Entry 8UKQ (X-ray diffraction, 3.50 A resolution); this record covers chains R and B of the 13 polymer chains in the assembly.

[Chain R]
Molecule: 9-nt RNA strand
From: synthetic construct
Sequence (9 nucleotides; row label = number of the first residue in the row):
     1 AUCGAGAGG

[Chain B]
Protein: DNA-directed RNA polymerase II subunit RPB2
From: Saccharomyces cerevisiae S288C
Notes: EC 2.7.7.6
Reference sequence: P08518 (RPB2_YEAST); numbering as in UniProt (aligned over 1-1224)
Sequence (1224 residues; row label = number of the first residue in the row):
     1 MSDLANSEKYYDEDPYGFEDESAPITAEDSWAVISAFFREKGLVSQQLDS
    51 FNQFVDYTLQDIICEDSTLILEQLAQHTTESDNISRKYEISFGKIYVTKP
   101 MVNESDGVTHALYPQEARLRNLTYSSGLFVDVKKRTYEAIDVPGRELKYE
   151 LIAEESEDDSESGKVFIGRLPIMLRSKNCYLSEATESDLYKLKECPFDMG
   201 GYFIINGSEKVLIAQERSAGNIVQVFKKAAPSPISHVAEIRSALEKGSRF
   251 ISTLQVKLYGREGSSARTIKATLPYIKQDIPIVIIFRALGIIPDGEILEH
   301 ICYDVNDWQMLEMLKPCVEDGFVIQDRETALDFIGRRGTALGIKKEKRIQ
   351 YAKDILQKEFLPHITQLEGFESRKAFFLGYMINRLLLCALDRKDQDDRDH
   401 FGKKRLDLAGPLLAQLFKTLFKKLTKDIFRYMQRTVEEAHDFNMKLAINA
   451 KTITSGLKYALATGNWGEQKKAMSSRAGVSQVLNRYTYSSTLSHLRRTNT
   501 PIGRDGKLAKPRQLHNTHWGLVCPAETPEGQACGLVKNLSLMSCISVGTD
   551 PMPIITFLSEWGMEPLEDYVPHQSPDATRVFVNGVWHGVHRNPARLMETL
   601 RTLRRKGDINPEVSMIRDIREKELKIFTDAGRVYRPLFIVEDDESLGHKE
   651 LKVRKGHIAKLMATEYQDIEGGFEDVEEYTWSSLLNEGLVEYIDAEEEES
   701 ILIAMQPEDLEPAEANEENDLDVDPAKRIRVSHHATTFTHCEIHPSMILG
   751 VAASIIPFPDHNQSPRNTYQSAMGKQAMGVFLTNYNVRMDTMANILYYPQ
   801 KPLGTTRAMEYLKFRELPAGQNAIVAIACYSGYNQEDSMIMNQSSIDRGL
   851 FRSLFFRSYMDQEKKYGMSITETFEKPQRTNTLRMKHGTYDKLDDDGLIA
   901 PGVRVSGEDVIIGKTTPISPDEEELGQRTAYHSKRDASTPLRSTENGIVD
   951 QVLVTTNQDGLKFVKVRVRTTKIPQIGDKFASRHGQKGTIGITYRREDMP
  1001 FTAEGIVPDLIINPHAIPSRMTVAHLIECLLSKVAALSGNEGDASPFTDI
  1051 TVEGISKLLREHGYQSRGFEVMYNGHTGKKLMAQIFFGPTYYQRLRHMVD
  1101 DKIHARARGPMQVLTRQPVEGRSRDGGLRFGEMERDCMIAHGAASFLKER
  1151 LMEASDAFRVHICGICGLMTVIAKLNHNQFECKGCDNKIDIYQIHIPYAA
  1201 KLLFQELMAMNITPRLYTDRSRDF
Disordered / not traced: 1-19, 76-85, 139-161, 338-344, 439-445, 503-508, 669-675, 715-720, 920-929, 1222-1224
Metal / ion sites: Zn2+: Cys-1163, Cys-1166, Cys-1182, Cys-1185

[How chain R and chain B interact]
Residue-residue contacts (10):
  A5(R) / Gly-478(B)  sugar contact
  A5(R) / Gln-481(B)  hydrogen bond to the sugar
  G6(R) / Gln-481(B)  sugar contact
  A7(R) / Gln-776(B)  hydrogen bond to the sugar
  A7(R) / His-1097(B)  sugar contact
  G8(R) / Gln-776(B)  phosphate contact
  G8(R) / Lys-979(B)  hydrogen bond to the phosphate
  G8(R) / His-1097(B)  sugar contact
  G9(R) / Lys-979(B)  salt bridge to the phosphate
  G9(R) / Lys-987(B)  salt bridge to the phosphate
Interface residues without a listed pair, chain R (6 interface residues in all): G4
Interface residues without a listed pair, chain B (9 interface residues in all): Asn-465, Ala-477, Ala-772

[Summary]
6 residues of chain R and 9 residues of chain B are in contact, with 3 hydrogen bonds and 2 salt bridges.
Polar contacts include A5(R)/Gln-481(B), A7(R)/Gln-776(B) and G8(R)/Lys-979(B). Cys-1163(B), Cys-1166(B),
Cys-1182(B) and Cys-1185(B) form the Zn2+ site.
Chain R is a 9-nt RNA strand (synthetic construct) and chain B is DNA-directed RNA polymerase II subunit RPB2
(Saccharomyces cerevisiae S288C); the structure, RNA polymerase II elongation complex with Fapy-dG lesion in
apo state, was determined by X-ray diffraction (same publication as 8UKR, 8UKS, 8UKT and 8UKU).
